PDB entry 4V4V | electron microscopy, 15.00 A resolution (very low resolution: no residue pairs are listed; an interface is given only as per-side residue counts) | chains B0 and BJ of the 52 polymer chains in the assembly

[Chain B0]
Molecule: 23S ribosomal RNA
Organism: Escherichia coli
Sequence (2740 nucleotides; each row starts with the number of its first residue; note: 147 numbers in that range are skipped by the numbering (no residue carries them; nothing is unmodelled there)):
    16 CGUACACGGU GGAUGCCCUG GCAGUCA
    44 AGGCGAUGAA GGACGUGCUA AUCUGCGAUA AGCGUCGGUA AGGUGAUAUG AACCGUU
   102 UAACCGGCGA UUUCCGAAUG GGGAA
   128 CCC
   140 CG
   149 AUCAUU
   161 AUCCA
   172 AAUGAGGCGA ACCGGGGGAA CUGAAACAUC UAAGUACCCC GAGGAAAAGA AAUCAACCGA
   232 GAUUCCCCCA GUAGCGGCGA GCGAACGGGG AGCAGCCC
   271 GAGCCU
   278 AAUCAGUGUG UGUGUU
   295 GUGGAAGCGU CUGGAAAGGC GCGCGAUACA GGGUGACAGC CCCGUACAC
   347 AAUGCACAUG CUGU
   362 AGCUCGAUGA GUAGGGCGGG
   383 C
   385 CGUGGUA
   393 CCUGUCUGAA UAUGGGGGGA CCAUCCUCCA AGGCUAAAUA CUC
   437 UGACUGACCG AUAGUGAACC AGUACCGUGA GGGAAAGGCG AAAAGAACCC CGGCGAGGGG
   497 AGUGAAAAAG AACCUGAAAC CGUGUACGUA CAAGCAGUGG GAGGCACCUU AUGCGUGUUA
   557 UGGCGUGCCU UUUGUAUAAU GGGUCAGCGA CUUAUAUUCU GUAGCAAGGU UAACC
   617 GGGGAGCCGA AGGGAAACCG AGUCUUAAC
   647 GGGCGUUAAG UUGCAGGGUA UAGACCCGAA ACCCGGUGAU CUAGCCAUGG GCAGGUUGAA
   707 GGUUGGGUAA CACUAACUGG AGGACCGAAC CGACUAAUGU UGAAAAAUUA GCGGAUGACU
   767 UGUGGCUGGG GGUGAAAGGC CAAUCAAACC GGGAGAUAGC UGGUUCUCCC CGAAAGCUAU
   827 UUAGGUAGCG CCUCGUGAAU
   848 CAUCUCCGGG GGUAGAGCAC UGUUUCGGCA AGGGGGUC
   891 GACUU
   897 CCAACCCGAU GCAAACUGCG AAUACCGGAG
   928 AUGUUAUCAC GGGAGACACA CGGCGGGUG
   958 UAACGUCCGU CGUGAAGAGG GAAACAACCC AGACCGC
   996 AGCUAAGGUC CCAAAGUCAU GGUUAAGUGG GAAACGAUGU GGGAAGGCCC AGACAGCCAG
  1056 GAUGUUGGCU UAGAAGCAGC CAUCAUUUAA AGAAAGCGUA AUAGCUCACU GGUCGAGUCG
  1116 GCCUGCGCGG AAGAUGUA
  1135 CGGGGCUAAA CCAUGCACCG AAGCUGCGGC AGCGACG
  1173 UUAUGCGUUG UUGGGUAGGG GAGCGUUCUG UA
  1206 GCCUGCGAAG GUGUGCUGUG AGGCAUGCUG GAGGUAUCAG AAGUGCGAAU GCUGACAUAA
  1266 GUAACGAUAA AGCGGGUGAA AAGCCCGCUC GCCGGAAGAC CAAGGGUUCC UGUCCAACGU
  1326 UAAUCGGGGC AGGGUGAGUC GA
  1349 CCCUAAGGCG AGGCCGAAAG GCGUAGUCGA UGGGAAACAG GUUAAUAUUC CUGUACUUGG
  1409 UGUGUGGGUG AUGGAGGGAC GGAGAAGGCU AUGUUAUGCC AAGCUAUGGC UGCUGGUUGG
  1469 UACGCUCAAG GGCGAUCGGG UCAGAAAAUC UACCGGUCAC AUGCCUCAGA CGUAUCGGGA
  1529 GCUUCCUCGG AAGCGAAGUA ACAAA
  1555 GCCCU
  1561 CUUCCAGGAA AAGCUUCUAA ACGUUGAAAC AUGUCAAAUC GUACCCCAAA CCGACACAGG
  1621 UGGUCAGGUA GAGAAUACCA
  1642 GGCGCUUGAG AGAACUCGGG UGAAGGAACU AGGCAAAAUG GUGCCGUAAC UUCGGGAGAA
  1702 GGCACGCUGA U
  1716 UAG
  1728 CUCGC
  1741 CUG
  1746 AUCAGUCGAA GAUACCAGCU GGCUGCAACU GUUUAUUAAA AACACAGCAC UGUGCAAACA
  1806 CGAAAGUGGA CGUAUACGGU GUGACGCCUG CCCGGUGCCG GAAGGUUAA
  1859 UGGGGUU
  1869 GCAA
  1877 AGCUCU
  1887 CGAAGCCCCG GUAAACGGCG GCCGUAACUA UAACGGUCCU AAGGUAGCGA AAUUCCUUGU
  1947 CGGGUAAGUU CCGACCUGCA CGAAUGGCGU AAUGAUGGCC AGGCUGUCUC CACCCGAGAC
  2007 UCAGUGAAAU UGAACUCGCU GUGAAGAUGC AGUGUACCCG CGGCAAGACG GAAAGACCCC
  2067 GUGAACCUUU ACUAUAGCUU GACACUGAAC AUUGAGCCUU GAUGUGUAGG AUAGGUGGGA
  2127 GGCUUUGAAG UGUGGACGCC AGUCUGCAUG GAGCCGGCCU UGAAAUACCA CCCUUUAAUG
  2187 UUUGAUGUUC UAAC
  2207 CCG
  2211 AAUCCGG
  2223 GGACAGUGUC UGGUGGGUAG UUUGACUGGG GCGGUCUCCU CCUAAAGAGU AACGGAGGAG
  2283 CACGAAGGUU GGCUAAUCCU GG
  2310 CAUCAGGAGG UUAGUGCAAU GGCAUAAGCC AGCUUGACUG CGAGCGUGAC GGCGCGAGCA
  2370 GGUGCGAAAG CAGGUCAUAG UGAUCCGGUG GU
  2403 CUGAAUGGAA GGGCCAUCG
  2423 UCAACGGA
  2433 AAAGGUACUC CGGGGAUAAC AGGCUGAUAC CGCCCAAGAG UUCAUAUCGA CGGCGGUGUU
  2493 UGGCACCUCG AUGUCGGCUC AUCACAUCCU GGGGCUGAAG UAGGUCCCAA GGGUAUGGCU
  2553 GUUCGCCAUU UAAAGUGGUA CGCGAGCUGG GUUUAGAACG UCGUGAGACA GUUCGGUCCC
  2613 UAUCUGCCGU GGGCG
  2631 GAGAACUGAG GGGGGCUGCU CCUAGUACGA GAGGACCGGA GUGGACGCAU CACUGGUGUU
  2691 CGGGUUGUCA
  2702 GCCA
  2707 UGGCACUGCC CGGUAGCUAA AUGCGG
  2734 AGAGAUAAGU GCUGAAAGCA UCUAAGCACG AAACUUGCCC CGAGAUGAGU UCUCCC
  2808 GAAGGAACGU UGAAGACGAC GACGUUGAUA GGCCGGGUGU GUAAGCGCAG CAAUGCGUUG
  2868 AGCUAACCGG UACUAAUGAA CCGAGGUCUU GACCA

[Chain BJ]
Name: 50S ribosomal protein L15
Organism: Escherichia coli
Reference sequence: P02413 (RL15_ECOLI); residues 4-143 here = UniProt positions 4-143
Chain sequence (140 residues; row label = number of the first residue in the row):
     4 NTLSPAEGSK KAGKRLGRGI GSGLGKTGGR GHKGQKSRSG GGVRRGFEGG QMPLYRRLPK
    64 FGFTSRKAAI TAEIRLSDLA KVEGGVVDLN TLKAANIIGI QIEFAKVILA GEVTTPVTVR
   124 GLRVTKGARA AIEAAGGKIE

[How chain B0 and chain BJ interact]
At this resolution (15 A) residue pairs are not listed: 56 residues of chain B0 and 57 of chain BJ lie at the interface.

[In short]
56 residues of chain B0 face 57 of chain BJ across their interface.
Chain B0 is 23S ribosomal RNA and chain BJ is 50S ribosomal protein L15, both from Escherichia coli; the
structure, Structure of a pre-translocational E. coli ribosome obtained by fitting atomic models for RNA and
protein ..., was determined by electron microscopy together with 4V4W from the same study.
